PDB entry 7WWU | electron microscopy, 3.50 A resolution | chains F and M of the 10 polymer chains in the assembly

Chain F:
Name: Csy3
Source organism: Vibrio phage ICP1_2011_A
Reference sequence: M1Q7R8 (M1Q7R8_9CAUD); numbering as in UniProt (aligned over 1-306)
Amino-acid sequence (327 residues; row label = number of the first residue in the row; numbers below 1 keep their minus sign (Met-20 is residue -20)):
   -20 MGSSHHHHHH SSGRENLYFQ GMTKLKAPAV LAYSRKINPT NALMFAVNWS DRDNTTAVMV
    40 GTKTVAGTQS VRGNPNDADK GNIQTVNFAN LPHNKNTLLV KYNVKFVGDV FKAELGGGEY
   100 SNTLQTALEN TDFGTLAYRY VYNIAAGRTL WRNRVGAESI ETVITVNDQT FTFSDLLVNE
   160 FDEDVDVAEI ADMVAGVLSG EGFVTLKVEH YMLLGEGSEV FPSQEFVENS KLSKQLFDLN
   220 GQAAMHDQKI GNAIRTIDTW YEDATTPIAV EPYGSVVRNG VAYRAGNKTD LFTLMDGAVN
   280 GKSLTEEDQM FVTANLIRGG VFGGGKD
Disordered / not traced: -20 to 2, 304-306
Construct notes: initiating methionine (-20); expression tag (-19 to 0)

Chain M:
Molecule: guide-RNA
Source organism: Vibrio phage ICP1_2011_A
Sequence (61 nucleotides; row label = number of the first residue in the row):
     1 CUUAAAGAGU CAACCCUUUG CUUAUCUUCC CUAUUUAAAU GUUAGCAGCC GCAUAGGCUG
    61 C
Disordered / not traced: 1-6, 41-45

How chain F and chain M interact:
Contacting residue pairs (38):
  Ala11(F) - U17(M)  sugar contact
  Tyr12(F) - U17(M)  hydrogen bond to the sugar
  Ser13(F) - U18(M)  phosphate contact
  Arg14(F) - U18(M)  phosphate contact
  Arg14(F) - U19(M)  salt bridge to the phosphate
  Val44(F) - U25(M)  sugar contact
  Ala45(F) - U25(M)  hydrogen bond to the sugar
  Ala45(F) - C26(M)  phosphate contact
  Ala45(F) - U27(M)  sugar contact
  Gly46(F) - U25(M)  base contact
  Ile62(F) - U27(M)  base contact
  Gln63(F) - U25(M)  hydrogen bond to the base
  Leu94(F) - C16(M)  sugar contact
  Leu94(F) - U17(M)  sugar contact
  Trp130(F) - G20(M)  base contact
  Arg131(F) - U23(M)  salt bridge to the phosphate
  Arg131(F) - A24(M)  salt bridge to the phosphate
  Gln203(F) - C21(M)  hydrogen bond to the sugar
  Gln203(F) - U22(M)  hydrogen bond to the phosphate
  Gln203(F) - U23(M)  phosphate contact
  Phe205(F) - C21(M)  base contact
  His225(F) - C21(M)  salt bridge to the phosphate
  Gln227(F) - U19(M)  hydrogen bond to the sugar
  Gln227(F) - G20(M)  sugar contact
  Gln227(F) - C21(M)  phosphate contact
  Lys228(F) - G20(M)  hydrogen bond to the base
  Lys228(F) - C21(M)  phosphate contact
  Lys228(F) - U22(M)  salt bridge to the phosphate
  Asn231(F) - G20(M)  base contact
  Arg234(F) - G20(M)  salt bridge to the phosphate
  Glu250(F) - G20(M)  phosphate contact
  Arg257(F) - G20(M)  hydrogen bond to the sugar
  Arg257(F) - U22(M)  base contact
  Arg297(F) - U18(M)  hydrogen bond to the sugar
  Gly298(F) - U18(M)  sugar contact
  Gly299(F) - U17(M)  sugar contact
  Gly299(F) - U18(M)  hydrogen bond to the sugar
  Val300(F) - U17(M)  base contact
Other interface residues (no listed pair), chain F (29 interface residues in all): Thr43, Thr47, Ser202, Glu204

Overview:
Chain F and chain M form an interface of 29 and 12 residues respectively; the contacts include 10 hydrogen
bonds and 6 salt bridges. Among the polar pairs are Gln63(F)-U25(M), Lys228(F)-G20(M) and Tyr12(F)-U17(M).
Chain F is Csy3 and chain M is guide-RNA, both from Vibrio phage ICP1_2011_A; the structure, ICP1 Csy complex,
was determined by electron microscopy, deposited together with 7WKO, 7WKP and 7WWV.
